PDB entry 6K7Y | electron microscopy, 3.60 A resolution | chains B and C of the 20 polymer chains in the assembly

# Chain B (and C)
Protein: Calcium uniporter protein, mitochondrial
Organism: Homo sapiens
Notes: chain C of this document is another copy of the same molecule, construct and numbering; everything in this record applies to it too
Reference sequence: Q8NE86 (MCU_HUMAN); residues 73-348 here = UniProt positions 73-348
Chain sequence (276 residues; numbered 73 to 348; the number before each row is that of its first residue):
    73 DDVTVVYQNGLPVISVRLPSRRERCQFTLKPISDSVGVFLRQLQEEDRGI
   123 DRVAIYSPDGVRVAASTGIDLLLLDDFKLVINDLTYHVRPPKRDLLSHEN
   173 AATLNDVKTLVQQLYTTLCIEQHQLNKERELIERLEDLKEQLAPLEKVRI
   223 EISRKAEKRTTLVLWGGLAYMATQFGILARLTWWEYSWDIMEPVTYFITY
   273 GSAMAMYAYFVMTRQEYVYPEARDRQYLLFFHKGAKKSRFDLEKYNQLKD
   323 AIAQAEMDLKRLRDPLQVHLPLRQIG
Not modelled in the structure: 346-348 (chain C: fully traced)
Swiss-Prot annotation at these positions:
  - region: T285 to V290 (Juxtamembrane helix)
  - motif: W260 to Y268 (Selectivity filter)
  - binding site (Ca(2+)): E264
  - modified residue: S92 (Phosphoserine), C97 (S-glutathionyl cysteine), K332 (N6-acetyllysine)
  - mutagenesis: S92 (S92A: Decreased MCU current; when associated with A-57; S92A: Impairs calcium uptake, but has no effect on oligomerization and interaction with MICU1 and MICU2), C97 (C97A: Abolished glutathionylation in response to reactive oxygen species), D123 (D123R: No effect on calcium uptake in presence of high concentrations of calcium. Abolished dimerization of MCU), K180 (K180A: No effect on calcium uptake, oligomerization and interaction with MICU1 and MICU2), C191 (C191A: Does not affect glutathionylation in response to reactive oxygen species), L240 (L240W: Abolished calcium uptake), A241 (A241W: Abolished interaction with EMRE/SMDT1 and calcium uptake), G248 (G248W: Abolished calcium uptake), E257 (E257A: According to a report, inhibits calcium uptake. According to a subsequent report, does not affect greatly calcium uptake; E257S: Does not affect greatly calcium uptake), S259 (S259A: Does not inhibit calcium uptake. Strongly reduced sensitivity to ruthenium red inhibition; S259R: Prevents entrance of calcium into the pore), W260 (W260A/F/Y: Abolished mitochondrial calcium uptake), D261 to E264 (Dominant negative (DN) mutant; inhibits calcium uptake. Inhibits calcium channel activity ...), 14 further mutagenesis entries in UniProt
From the paper describing this entry:
  - binding site for cardiolipin: R297

# Chain B / chain C interface
Contacting residue pairs (21):
  N81(B) - K211(C)
  K102(B) - E208(C)
  K102(B) - E212(C)  salt bridge
  P103(B) - E208(C)
  I104(B) - I204(C)  hydrophobic
  I104(B) - E205(C)
  I104(B) - E208(C)
  S169(B) - E200(C)
  S169(B) - I204(C)
  H170(B) - L197(C)
  H170(B) - L338(C)  hydrogen bond (side chain-backbone)
  L182(B) - T189(C)
  Q185(B) - T189(C)
  L186(B) - L186(C)  hydrophobic
  L186(B) - T189(C)
  L186(B) - L190(C)  hydrophobic
  T189(B) - Q185(C)
  T189(B) - T189(C)  hydrogen bond
  E264(B) - E264(C)
  P343(B) - Q346(C)
  R345(B) - Q346(C)
Interface residues without a listed pair, chain B (20 interface residues in all): G82, L83, L168, E171, T181, L190, L342
Interface residues without a listed pair, chain C (17 interface residues in all): L182, R201, H341

# Summary
Chain B and chain C form an interface of 20 and 17 residues respectively, with 2 hydrogen bonds and 1 salt
bridge. Among the polar pairs are K102(B)-E212(C), H170(B)-L338(C) and T189(B)-T189(C). From UniProt:
Ca2+-binding residue E264(B) and 25 mutagenesis sites on chain B. From the paper: a binding site for
cardiolipin at R297(B).
Chain B and chain C are both Calcium uniporter protein, mitochondrial (Homo sapiens); the structure, Intact
human mitochondrial calcium uniporter complex with MICU1/MICU2 subunits, was determined by electron microscopy
together with 6K7X from the same study.
